PDB entry 1HR0 | X-ray diffraction, 3.20 A resolution | chains A and Q of the 23 polymer chains in the assembly

# Chain A
Molecule: 16S ribosomal RNA
Source organism: Thermus thermophilus
Sequence (1522 nucleotides; each row starts with the number of its first residue; note: 42 numbers in that range are skipped by the numbering (no residue carries them; nothing is unmodelled there); a row labelled like 190A-190L holds insertion residues (190A, then the next letters in order); numbering starts at 0):
     0 UUUGUUGGAG AGUUUGAUCC UGGCUCAGGG UGAACGCUGG CGGCGUGCCU AAGACAUGCA
    60 AGUCGUGCGG G
    73 CCGCGGGGUU UU
    88 ACUCCG
    95 UGGUC
   101 AGCGGCGGAC GGGUGAGUAA CGCGUGGGU
  129A G
   130 ACCUACCCGG AAGAGGGGGA CAACCCGGGG AAACUCGGGC UAAUCCCCCA UGUGGACCCG
   190 C
190A-190L CCCUUGGGGUGU
   191 GUCCAAAGGG CUUU
   216 GCCCGCUUCC GGAUGGGCCC GCGUCCCAUC AGCUAGUUGG UGGGGUAAUG GCCCACCAAG
   276 GCGACGACGG GUAGCCGGUC UGAGAGGAUG GCCGGCCACA GGGGCACUGA GACACGGGCC
   336 CCACUCCUAC GGGAGGCAGC AGUUAGGAAU CUUCCGCAAU GGGCGCAAGC CUGACGGAGC
   396 GACGCCGCUU GGAGGAAGAA GCCCUUCGGG GUGUAAACUC CUGAA
   442 CCCGGGACGA AACCCCCGAC GA
   474 GGGGACUGAC GGUACCGGG
   494 GUAAUAGCGC CGGCCAACUC CGUGCCAGCA GCCGCGGUAA UACGGAGGGC GCGAGCGUUA
   554 CCCGGAUUCA CUGGGCGUAA AGGGCGUGUA GGCGGCCUGG GGCGUCCCAU GUGAAAGACC
   614 ACGGCUCAAC CGUGGGGGAG CGUGGGAUAC GCUCAGGCUA GACGGUGGGA GAGGGUGGUG
   674 GAAUUCCCGG AGUAGCGGUG AAAUGCGCAG AUACCGGGAG GAACGCCGAU GGCGAAGGCA
   734 GCCACCUGGU CCACCCGUGA CGCUGAGGCG CGAAAGCGUG GGGAGCAAAC CGGAUUAGAU
   794 ACCCGGGUAG UCCACGCCCU AAACGAUGCG CGCUAGGUCU CUGGGUCU
   848 CCUGGGGGCC GAAGCUAACG CGUUAAGCGC GCCGCCUGGG GAGUACGGCC GCAAGGCUGA
   908 AACUCAAAGG AAUUGACGGG GGCCCGCACA AGCGGUGGAG CAUGUGGUUU AAUUCGAAGC
   968 AACGCGAAGA ACCUUACCAG GCCUUGACAU GCUAGG
 1003A G
  1004 AACCCGGGUG AAAGCCUGGG GUGCCCC
1030A-1030D GCGA
  1031 GGGGAGCCCU AGCACAGGUG CUGCAUGGCC GUCGUCAGCU CGUGCCGUGA GGUGUUGGGU
  1091 UAAGUCCCGC AACGAGCGCA ACCCCCGCCG UUAGUUGCCA GCGGUUCGGC CGGGCACUCU
  1151 AACGGGACUG CCCGCGAAA
  1171 GCGGGAGGAA GGAGGGGACG ACGUCUGGUC AGCAUGGCCC UUACGGCCUG GGCGACACAC
  1231 GUGCUACAAU GCCCACUACA AAGCGAUGCC ACCCGGCAAC GGGGAGCUAA UCGCAAAAAG
  1291 GUGGGCCCAG UUCGGAUUGG GGUCUGCAAC CCGACCCCAU GAAGCCGGAA UCGCUAGUAA
  1351 UCGCGGAUCA G
 1361A C
  1362 CAUGCCGCGG UGAAUACGUU CCCGGGCCUU GUACACACCG CCCGUCACGC CAUGGGAGCG
  1422 GGCUCUACCC GAAGUCGCCG GG
  1446 AGCCUACGGG
  1459 CAGGCGCCGA GGGUAGGGCC CGUGACUGGG GCGAAGUCGU AACAAGGUAG CUGUACCGGA
  1519 AGGUGCGGCU GGAUCACCUC CUUUCU
Unresolved in the structure: 0-4, 1535-1544
Metal / ion sites: Mg2+ site 1: G11, U12; Mg2+ site 2 near G21 (its only coordinating residue here); Mg2+ site 3: A116, G117, G289; Mg2+ site 4: U182, G183; Mg2+ site 5 near A195 (its only coordinating residue here); Mg2+ site 6: G299, G558; Mg2+ site 7 near G324 (its only coordinating residue here); Mg2+ site 8 near C352 (its only coordinating residue here); Mg2+ site 9: C372, U375, G376, U387; Mg2+ site 10 near A509 (its only coordinating residue here); Mg2+ site 11: U516, A533; Mg2+ site 12: A520 (shared with 1 residue of chain W); 38 more Mg2+ sites not listed

# Chain Q
Protein: 30S ribosomal protein S17
Source organism: Thermus thermophilus
Sequence (105 residues; numbered 1 to 105; the number before each row is that of its first residue):
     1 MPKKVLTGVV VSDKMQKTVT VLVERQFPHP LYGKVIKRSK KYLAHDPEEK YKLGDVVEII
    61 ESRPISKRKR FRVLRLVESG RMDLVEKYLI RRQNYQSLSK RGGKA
Unresolved in the structure: 1

# Interface between chain A and chain Q
Contacting residue pairs - 97 pairs, chain A then chain Q:
  G127(A) - Pro2(Q)  hydrogen bond to the sugar
  G127(A) - Glu61(Q)  hydrogen bond to the base
  G128(A) - Pro2(Q)  sugar contact
  G128(A) - Lys3(Q)  hydrogen bond to the phosphate
  U129(A) - Lys3(Q)  salt bridge to the phosphate
  A130(A) - Arg63(Q)  salt bridge to the phosphate
  A130(A) - Pro64(Q)  base contact
  U190E(A) - Ser62(Q)  base contact
  U190E(A) - Arg63(Q)  hydrogen bond to the sugar
  U190E(A) - Arg72(Q)  hydrogen bond to the base
  G190F(A) - Arg63(Q)  base contact
  C234(A) - Pro64(Q)  sugar contact
  C234(A) - Arg70(Q)  hydrogen bond to the phosphate
  C235(A) - Glu61(Q)  sugar contact
  C235(A) - Arg70(Q)  salt bridge to the phosphate
  C235(A) - Phe71(Q)  sugar contact
  G236(A) - Lys4(Q)  sugar contact
  G236(A) - Lys40(Q)  salt bridge to the phosphate
  G236(A) - Tyr42(Q)  hydrogen bond to the phosphate
  C237(A) - Arg25(Q)  salt bridge to the phosphate
  C237(A) - Lys40(Q)  salt bridge to the phosphate
  C237(A) - Tyr42(Q)  phosphate contact
  G238(A) - Arg25(Q)  salt bridge to the phosphate
  A246(A) - Leu98(Q)  sugar contact
  A246(A) - Ser99(Q)  sugar contact
  G247(A) - Ser99(Q)  phosphate contact
  G247(A) - Lys100(Q)  salt bridge to the phosphate
  U252(A) - Lys67(Q)  phosphate contact
  U253(A) - Met15(Q)  hydrogen bond to the sugar
  U253(A) - Lys67(Q)  salt bridge to the phosphate
  G254(A) - Met15(Q)  sugar contact
  G254(A) - Gln16(Q)  hydrogen bond to the sugar
  G254(A) - Thr18(Q)  hydrogen bond to the sugar
  G254(A) - Ser66(Q)  hydrogen bond to the phosphate
  G254(A) - Lys67(Q)  phosphate contact
  G254(A) - Arg68(Q)  phosphate contact
  G254(A) - Lys69(Q)  hydrogen bond to the phosphate
  G255(A) - Gln16(Q)  hydrogen bond to the sugar
  G255(A) - Lys17(Q)  hydrogen bond to the phosphate
  G255(A) - Ile65(Q)  phosphate contact
  G255(A) - Ser66(Q)  phosphate contact
  G255(A) - Lys69(Q)  salt bridge to the phosphate
  U256(A) - Lys17(Q)  salt bridge to the phosphate
  U264(A) - Arg63(Q)  sugar contact
  U264(A) - Pro64(Q)  hydrogen bond to the sugar
  G265(A) - Pro64(Q)  sugar contact
  G265(A) - Ile65(Q)  phosphate contact
  G265(A) - Ser66(Q)  sugar contact
  G265(A) - Lys67(Q)  hydrogen bond to the sugar
  G266(A) - Ile65(Q)  phosphate contact
  G266(A) - Lys67(Q)  phosphate contact
  C267(A) - Lys67(Q)  phosphate contact
  A273(A) - Gln16(Q)  sugar contact
  G275(A) - Lys14(Q)  salt bridge to the phosphate
  G275(A) - Met15(Q)  phosphate contact
  G276(A) - Ser12(Q)  hydrogen bond to the phosphate
  G276(A) - Met15(Q)  sugar contact
  G276(A) - Thr20(Q)  phosphate contact
  G276(A) - Arg68(Q)  hydrogen bond to the sugar
  C277(A) - Lys41(Q)  salt bridge to the phosphate
  C277(A) - Arg68(Q)  salt bridge to the phosphate
  G278(A) - Lys41(Q)  salt bridge to the phosphate
  G278(A) - Tyr95(Q)  base contact
  A279(A) - Tyr95(Q)  hydrogen bond to the phosphate
  A279(A) - Leu98(Q)  base contact
  C280(A) - Arg38(Q)  base contact
  C280(A) - Ser39(Q)  hydrogen bond to the base
  C280(A) - Arg91(Q)  base contact
  C564(A) - Leu31(Q)  sugar contact
  C564(A) - Tyr32(Q)  sugar contact
  G581(A) - Ala105(Q)  hydrogen bond to the sugar
  U582(A) - Asn94(Q)  hydrogen bond to the sugar
  U582(A) - Ala105(Q)  sugar contact
  A583(A) - Ile90(Q)  sugar contact
  A583(A) - Arg91(Q)  sugar contact
  A583(A) - Asn94(Q)  hydrogen bond to the sugar
  G585(A) - Lys34(Q)  hydrogen bond to the phosphate
  C586(A) - Lys34(Q)  salt bridge to the phosphate
  G635(A) - Pro2(Q)  sugar contact
  G635(A) - Lys4(Q)  salt bridge to the phosphate
  U636(A) - Pro2(Q)  phosphate contact
  A759(A) - Leu98(Q)  base contact
  G760(A) - Asn94(Q)  hydrogen bond to the base
  G760(A) - Ser97(Q)  base contact
  G760(A) - Leu98(Q)  sugar contact
  G760(A) - Gly103(Q)  hydrogen bond to the base
  G760(A) - Lys104(Q)  base contact
  G760(A) - Ala105(Q)  base contact
  G761(A) - Arg101(Q)  phosphate contact
  G761(A) - Gly102(Q)  sugar contact
  G761(A) - Gly103(Q)  hydrogen bond to the sugar
  G761(A) - Lys104(Q)  hydrogen bond to the sugar
  G761(A) - Ala105(Q)  hydrogen bond to the base
  C762(A) - Lys104(Q)  sugar contact
  C896(A) - Lys100(Q)  salt bridge to the phosphate
  C896(A) - Arg101(Q)  hydrogen bond to the phosphate
  C897(A) - Arg101(Q)  salt bridge to the phosphate
Interface residues without a listed pair, chain A (50 interface residues in all): A300, G301, G584, G597, U598, C647, C879
Interface residues without a listed pair, chain Q (52 interface residues in all): Pro28, Val35, Lys37, Leu43, His45, Arg81, Lys87, Arg92

# In short
Chain A and chain Q form an interface of 50 and 52 residues respectively; the contacts include 30 hydrogen
bonds and 19 salt bridges. Polar pairs include G127(A)-Glu61(Q), U190E(A)-Arg72(Q) and C280(A)-Ser39(Q).
G11(A) and U12(A) form the Mg2+ site 1.
Here chain A is 16S ribosomal RNA and chain Q is 30S ribosomal protein S17, both from Thermus thermophilus.
Entry 1HR0 (Crystal structure of initiation factor IF1 bound to the 30S ribosomal subunit) was determined by
X-ray diffraction.
